PDB entry 7OF1 | electron microscopy, 3.10 A resolution | chains 1 and P of the 42 polymer chains in the assembly

== Chain 1 ==
Molecule: 25S rRNA
From: Saccharomyces cerevisiae (strain ATCC 204508 / S288c)
Sequence (3396 nucleotides; numbered 1 to 3396 plus 69 insertion-coded residues; 69 numbers in that range are skipped by the numbering (no residue carries them; nothing is unmodelled there); the number before each row is that of its first residue; a row labelled like 2247A-2247Z holds insertion residues (2247A, then the next letters in order)):
     1 GUUUGACCUCAAAUCAGGUAGGAGUACCCGCUGAACUUAAGCAUAUCAAU
    51 AAGCGGAGGAAAAGAAACCAACCGGGAUUGCCUUAGUAACGGCGAGUGAA
   101 GCGGCAAAAGCUCAAAUUUGAAAUCUGGUACCUUCGGUGCCCGAGUUGUA
   151 AUUUGGAGAGGGCAACUUUGGGGCCGUUCCUUGUCUAUGUUCCUUGGAAC
   201 AGGACGUCAUAGAGGGUGAGAAUCCCGUGUGGCGAGGAGUGCGGUUCUUU
   251 GUAAAGUGCCUUCGAAGAGUCGAGUUGUUUGGGAAUGCAGCUCUAAGUGG
   301 GUGGUAAAUUCCAUCUAAAGCUAAAUAUUGGCGAGAGACCGAUAGCGAAC
   351 AAGUACAGUGAUGGAAAGAUGAAAAGAACUUUGAAAAGAGAGUGAAAAAG
   401 UACGUGAAAUUGUUGAAAGGGAAGGGCAUUUGAUCAGACAUGGUGUUUUG
   451 UGCCCUCUGCUCCUUGUGGGUAGGGGAAUCUCGCAUUUCACUGGGCCAGC
   501 AUCAGUUUUGGUGGCAGGAUAAAUCCAUAGGAAUGUAGCUUGCCUCGGUA
   551 AGUAUUAUAGCCUGUGGGAAUACUGCCAGCUGGGACUGAGGACUGCGACG
   601 UAAGUCAAGGAUGCUGGCAUAAUGGUUAUAUGCCGCCCGUCUUGAAACAC
   651 GGACCAAGGAGUCUAACGUCUAUGCGAGUGUUUGGGUGUAAAACCCAUAC
   701 GCGUAAUGAAAGUGAACGUAGGUUGGGGCCUCGCAAGAGGUGCACAAUCG
   751 ACCGAUCCUGAUGUCUUCGGAUGGAUUUGAGUAAGAGCAUAGCUGUUGGG
   801 ACCCGAAAGAUGGUGAACUAUGCCUGAAUAGGGUGAAGCCAGAGGAAACU
   851 CUGGUGGAGGCUCGUAGCGGUUCUGACGUGCAAAUCGAUCGUCGAAUUUG
   901 GGUAUAGGGGCGAAAGACUAAUCGAACCAUCUAGUAGCUGGUUCCUGCCG
   951 AAGUUUCCCUCAGGAUAGCAGAAGCUCGUAUCAGUUUUAUGAGGUAAAGC
  1001 GAAUGAUUAGAGGUUCCGGGGUCGAAAUGACCUUGACCUAUUCUCAAACU
  1051 UUAAAUAUGUAAGAAGUCCUUGUUACUUAAUUGAACGUGGACAUUUGAAU
  1101 GAAGAGCUUUUAGUGGGCCAUUUUUGGUAAGCAGAACUGGCGAUGCGGGA
  1151 UGAACCGAACGUAGAGUUAAGGUGCCGGAAUACACGCUCAUCAGACACCA
  1201 CAAAAGGUGUUAGUUCAUCUAGACAGCCGGACGGUGGCCAUGGAAGUCGG
  1251 AAUCCGCUAAGGAGUGUGUAACAACUCACCGGCCGAAUGAACUAGCCCUG
  1301 AAAAUGGAUGGCGCUCAAGCGUGUUACCUAUACUCUACCGUCAGGGUUGA
  1351 UAUGAUGCCCUGACGAGUAGGCAGGCGUGGAGGUCAGUGACGAAGCCUAG
  1401 ACCGUAAGGUCGGGUCGAACGGCCUCUAGUGCAGAUCUUGGUGGUAGUAG
  1451 CAAAUAUUCAAAUGAGAACUUUGAAGACUGAAGUGGGGAAAGGUUCCACG
  1501 UCAACAGCAGUUGGACGUGGGUUAGUCGAUCCUAAGAGAUGGGGAAGCUC
  1551 CGUUUCAAAGGCCUGAUUUUAUGCAGGCCACCAUCGAAAGGGAAUCCGGU
  1601 UAAGAUUCCGGAACCUGGAUAUGGAUUCUUCACGGUAACGUAACUGAAUG
  1651 UGGAGACGUCGGCGCGAGCCCUGGGAGGAGUUAUCUUUUCUUCUUAACAG
  1701 CUUAUCACCCCGGAAUUGGUUUAUCCGGAGAUGGGGUCUUAUGGCUGGAA
  1751 GAGGCCAGCACCUUUGCUGGCUCCGGUGCGCUUGUGACGGCCCGUGAAAA
  1801 UCCACAGGAAGGAAUAGUUUUCAUGCCAGGUCGUACUGAUAACCGCAGCA
  1851 GGUCUCCAAGGUGAACAGCCUCUAGUUGAUAGAAUAAUGUAGAUAAGGGA
  1901 AGUCGGCAAAAUAGAUCCGUAACUUCGGGAUAAGGAUUGGCUCUAAGGGU
  1951 CGGGUAGUGAGGGCCUUGGUCAGACGCAGCGGGCGUGCUUGUGGACUGCU
  2001 UGGUGGGGCUUGCUCUGCUAGGCGGACUACUUGCGUGCCUUGUUGUAGAC
  2051 GGCCUUGGUAGGUCUCUUGUAGACCGUCGCUUGCUACAAUUAACGAUCAA
  2101 CUUAGAACUGGUACGGACAAGGGGAAUCUGACUGUCUAAUUAAAACAUAG
  2151 CAUUGCGAUGGUCAGAAAGUGAUGUUGACGCAAUGUGAUUUCUGCCCAGU
  2201 GCUCUGAAUGUCAAAGUGAAGAAAUUCAACCAAGCGCGGGUAAACGG
2247A-2247Z CGGGAGUAACUAUGACUCUCUUAAGG
2248A-2248Z UAGCCAAAUGCCUCGUCAUCUAAUUA
2249A-2249Q GUGACGCGCAUGAAUGG
  2313 A
  2318 UUAACGAGAUUCCCACUGUCCCUAUCUACUAUCUAGCGAAACCACAGCCA
  2368 AGGGAACGGGCUUGGCAGAAUCAGCGGGGAAAGAAGACCCUGUUGAGCUU
  2418 GACUCUAGUUUGACAUUGUGAAGAGACAUAGAGGGUGUAGAAUAAGUGGG
  2468 AGCUUCGGCGCCAGUGAAAUACCACUACCUUUAUAGUUUCUUUACUUAUU
  2518 CAAUGAAGCGGAGCUGGAAUUCAUUUUCCACGUUCUAGCAUUCAAGGUCC
  2568 CAUUCGGGGCUGAUCCGGGUUGAAGACAUUGUCAGGUGGGGAGUUUGGCU
  2618 GGGGCGGCACAUCUGUUAAACGAUAACGCAGAUGUCCUAAGGGGGGCUCA
  2668 UGGAGAACAGAAAUCUCCAGUAGAACAAAAGGGUAAAAGCCCCCUUGAUU
  2718 UUGAUUUUCAGUGUGAAUACAAACCAUGAAAGUGUGGCCUAUCGAUCCUU
  2768 UAGUCCCUCGGAAUUUGAGGCUAGAGGUGCCAGAAAAGUUACCACAGGGA
  2818 UAACUGGCUUGUGGCAGUCAAGCGUUCAUAGCGACAUUGCUUUUUGAUUC
  2868 UUCGAUGUCGGCUCUUCCUAUCAUACCGAAGCAGAAUUCGGUAAGCGUUG
  2918 GAUUGUUCACCCACUAAUAGGGAACGUGAGCUGGGUUUAGACCGUCGUGA
  2968 GACAGGUUAGUUUUACCCUACUGAUGAAUGUUACCGCAAUAGUAAUUGAA
  3018 CUUAGUACGAGAGGAACAGUUCAUUCGGAUAAUUGGUUUUUGCGGCUGUC
  3068 UGAUCAGGCAUUGCCGCGAAGCUACCAUCCGCUGGAUUAUGGCUGAACGC
  3118 CUCUAAGUCAGAAUCCAUGCUAGAACGCGGUGAUUUCUUUGCUCCACACA
  3168 AUAUAGAUGGAUACGAAUAAGGCGUCCUUGUGGCGUCGCUGAACCAUAGC
  3218 AGGCUAGCAACGGUGCACUUGGCGGAAAGGCCUUGGGUGCUUGCUGGCGA
  3268 AUUGCAAUGUCAUUUUGCGUGGGGAUAAAUCAUUUGUAUACGACUUAGAU
  3318 GUACAACGGGGUAUUGUAAGCAGUAGAGUAGCCUUGUUGUUACGAUCUGC
  3368 UGAGAUUAAGCCUUUGUUGUCUGAUUUGU
Not modelled in the structure: 1-2, 441-493, 962, 994-1051, 1074-1076, 1130-1132, 1350-1353, 1567-1571, 1954-2092, 2112, 2204-2209, 2247A-2247Z, 2248A-2248Z, 2249A-2249Q, 2318, 2402-2405, 2408-2410, 2447-2502, 2537-2544, 2597, 2614-2767, 2794-2799, 2816-2818, 2821-2823, 2841-2849, 2859-2871, 2979-2981, 3351

== Chain P ==
Molecule: 60S ribosomal protein L17-A
From: Saccharomyces cerevisiae (strain ATCC 204508 / S288c)
UniProt: P05740 (RL17A_YEAST); residue numbers follow UniProt; this construct covers 1-184
Chain sequence (184 residues; row label = number of the first residue in the row):
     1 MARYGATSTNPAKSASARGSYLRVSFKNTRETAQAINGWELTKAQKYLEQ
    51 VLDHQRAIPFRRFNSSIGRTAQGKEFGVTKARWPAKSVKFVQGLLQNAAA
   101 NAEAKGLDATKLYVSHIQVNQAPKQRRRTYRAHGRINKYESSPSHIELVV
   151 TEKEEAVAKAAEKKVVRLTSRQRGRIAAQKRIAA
Not modelled in the structure: 1, 157-163
UniProt features mapped onto this chain:
  - modified residue: Thr70 (Phosphothreonine)
  - cross-link: Lys46 (Glycyl lysine isopeptide (Lys-Gly) (interchain with G-Cter in ubiquitin))

== Chain 1 / chain P interface ==
Contacting residue pairs (153; chain 1 residue first):
  U382(1) - Gln96(P)  hydrogen bond to the sugar
  U382(1) - Asn97(P)  base contact
  U382(1) - Ala100(P)  sugar contact
  G383(1) - Gln96(P)  sugar contact
  G388(1) - Tyr4(P)  hydrogen bond to the phosphate
  G388(1) - Ala17(P)  sugar contact
  G388(1) - Arg18(P)  sugar contact
  G388(1) - Asn97(P)  hydrogen bond to the sugar
  G388(1) - Asn101(P)  hydrogen bond to the base
  A389(1) - Ala2(P)  hydrogen bond to the phosphate
  A389(1) - Tyr4(P)  hydrogen bond to the phosphate
  A389(1) - Ser16(P)  sugar contact
  A389(1) - Asn101(P)  hydrogen bond to the sugar
  A398(1) - Ala2(P)  phosphate contact
  A398(1) - Arg3(P)  hydrogen bond to the base
  A402(1) - Tyr21(P)  stacking on the base
  U411(1) - Phe26(P)  sugar contact
  U411(1) - Gln121(P)  sugar contact
  G412(1) - Phe26(P)  sugar contact
  G412(1) - Arg30(P)  phosphate contact
  G412(1) - Arg62(P)  salt bridge to the phosphate
  G412(1) - Gln118(P)  hydrogen bond to the base
  G412(1) - Val119(P)  hydrogen bond to the sugar
  U413(1) - Ala6(P)  base contact
  U413(1) - Arg30(P)  salt bridge to the phosphate
  U413(1) - Gln34(P)  hydrogen bond to the phosphate
  U413(1) - Asn37(P)  phosphate contact
  U413(1) - Arg62(P)  salt bridge to the phosphate
  U413(1) - His116(P)  hydrogen bond to the sugar
  U413(1) - Ile117(P)  sugar contact
  U413(1) - Gln118(P)  sugar contact
  U414(1) - Asn37(P)  phosphate contact
  G616(1) - Arg171(P)  sugar contact
  G617(1) - Thr169(P)  sugar contact
  G617(1) - Ser170(P)  hydrogen bond to the phosphate
  C618(1) - Leu168(P)  phosphate contact
  C618(1) - Thr169(P)  phosphate contact
  C618(1) - Ser170(P)  phosphate contact
  C618(1) - Arg173(P)  salt bridge to the phosphate
  A619(1) - Arg167(P)  salt bridge to the phosphate
  U620(1) - Arg167(P)  salt bridge to the phosphate
  A621(1) - Arg167(P)  phosphate contact
  G878(1) - His133(P)  hydrogen bond to the sugar
  U879(1) - Arg131(P)  sugar contact
  U879(1) - Ala132(P)  phosphate contact
  U879(1) - Arg135(P)  hydrogen bond to the sugar
  U879(1) - Asn137(P)  sugar contact
  G880(1) - Arg131(P)  phosphate contact
  G880(1) - Ala132(P)  hydrogen bond to the phosphate
  A882(1) - Tyr130(P)  phosphate contact
  A882(1) - Arg131(P)  phosphate contact
  A883(1) - Arg131(P)  phosphate contact
  A883(1) - His133(P)  sugar contact
  A883(1) - Gly134(P)  hydrogen bond to the phosphate
  U1442(1) - Arg126(P)  salt bridge to the phosphate
  G1443(1) - Gln121(P)  hydrogen bond to the phosphate
  A1446(1) - Lys27(P)  hydrogen bond to the sugar
  A1446(1) - Ser65(P)  hydrogen bond to the phosphate
  G1447(1) - Ser25(P)  hydrogen bond to the base
  G1447(1) - Phe26(P)  base contact
  G1447(1) - Lys27(P)  salt bridge to the phosphate
  G1447(1) - Asn28(P)  base contact
  G1447(1) - Phe63(P)  phosphate contact
  G1447(1) - Ser65(P)  hydrogen bond to the phosphate
  G1447(1) - Arg82(P)  hydrogen bond to the sugar
  G1447(1) - Ser142(P)  base contact
  U1448(1) - Ser65(P)  phosphate contact
  U1448(1) - Ser66(P)  sugar contact
  U1448(1) - Ile67(P)  phosphate contact
  U1448(1) - Arg82(P)  salt bridge to the phosphate
  G1450(1) - Tyr139(P)  base contact
  A1504(1) - Arg23(P)  salt bridge to the phosphate
  A1504(1) - Gln125(P)  phosphate contact
  C1505(1) - Arg23(P)  salt bridge to the phosphate
  C1505(1) - Arg127(P)  phosphate contact
  A1506(1) - Arg127(P)  salt bridge to the phosphate
  G1507(1) - Arg127(P)  sugar contact
  G1507(1) - Thr129(P)  base contact
  G1507(1) - Tyr139(P)  sugar contact
  C1508(1) - Arg127(P)  salt bridge to the phosphate
  C1846(1) - Arg128(P)  hydrogen bond to the base
  C1846(1) - Tyr130(P)  sugar contact
  C1846(1) - Gly134(P)  hydrogen bond to the base
  C1846(1) - Ile136(P)  base contact
  A1847(1) - Tyr130(P)  stacking on the base
  C2350(1) - Gly68(P)  phosphate contact
  U2351(1) - Ile67(P)  phosphate contact
  U2351(1) - Gly68(P)  hydrogen bond to the phosphate
  U2351(1) - Arg82(P)  salt bridge to the phosphate
  U2351(1) - Trp83(P)  phosphate contact
  A2352(1) - Trp83(P)  hydrogen bond to the phosphate
  A2352(1) - Pro84(P)  phosphate contact
  A2352(1) - Ala85(P)  phosphate contact
  G2353(1) - Pro84(P)  phosphate contact
  G2353(1) - Ala85(P)  hydrogen bond to the phosphate
  G2353(1) - Lys86(P)  hydrogen bond to the phosphate
  C2354(1) - Lys86(P)  salt bridge to the phosphate
  C2354(1) - Arg127(P)  phosphate contact
  C2354(1) - Tyr139(P)  hydrogen bond to the base
  G2355(1) - Arg127(P)  salt bridge to the phosphate
  G2355(1) - Tyr139(P)  hydrogen bond to the sugar
  G2355(1) - Glu140(P)  phosphate contact
  G2355(1) - Ser141(P)  hydrogen bond to the phosphate
  A2356(1) - Asn137(P)  sugar contact
  A2356(1) - Lys138(P)  salt bridge to the phosphate
  A2356(1) - Glu140(P)  phosphate contact
  A2357(1) - Asn137(P)  sugar contact
  A2357(1) - Lys138(P)  phosphate contact
  U2388(1) - Arg69(P)  hydrogen bond to the base
  U2388(1) - Lys80(P)  hydrogen bond to the phosphate
  C2389(1) - Asn64(P)  phosphate contact
  C2389(1) - Ser65(P)  phosphate contact
  C2389(1) - Ser66(P)  hydrogen bond to the phosphate
  C2389(1) - Ile67(P)  sugar contact
  C2389(1) - Arg69(P)  hydrogen bond to the sugar
  C2389(1) - Lys80(P)  salt bridge to the phosphate
  A2390(1) - Ser66(P)  phosphate contact
  A2991(1) - Arg69(P)  hydrogen bond to the sugar
  U2992(1) - Arg69(P)  hydrogen bond to the sugar
  U2992(1) - Thr79(P)  sugar contact
  G2993(1) - Thr79(P)  sugar contact
  C3217(1) - Ile182(P)  base contact
  A3268(1) - Arg181(P)  salt bridge to the phosphate
  U3270(1) - Ser170(P)  sugar contact
  U3270(1) - Arg171(P)  phosphate contact
  U3270(1) - Gly174(P)  base contact
  U3270(1) - Arg175(P)  base contact
  U3270(1) - Ala178(P)  base contact
  G3271(1) - Ser170(P)  hydrogen bond to the phosphate
  G3271(1) - Arg171(P)  salt bridge to the phosphate
  A3274(1) - Arg171(P)  salt bridge to the phosphate
  G3276(1) - Thr169(P)  hydrogen bond to the base
  G3276(1) - Arg171(P)  base contact
  G3276(1) - Gln172(P)  base contact
  G3276(1) - Arg175(P)  sugar contact
  U3277(1) - Gln172(P)  hydrogen bond to the base
  U3277(1) - Arg175(P)  salt bridge to the phosphate
  C3278(1) - Arg175(P)  base contact
  U3297(1) - Lys74(P)  phosphate contact
  C3298(1) - Gln55(P)  hydrogen bond to the sugar
  C3298(1) - Ala71(P)  sugar contact
  C3298(1) - Gln72(P)  phosphate contact
  C3298(1) - Lys74(P)  salt bridge to the phosphate
  A3299(1) - Gln55(P)  hydrogen bond to the sugar
  A3299(1) - Gln72(P)  hydrogen bond to the phosphate
  C3308(1) - Arg69(P)  hydrogen bond to the sugar
  G3309(1) - Arg69(P)  sugar contact
  G3309(1) - Ala71(P)  phosphate contact
  A3310(1) - Ala71(P)  phosphate contact
  A3310(1) - Lys74(P)  salt bridge to the phosphate
  G3390(1) - Gln55(P)  base contact
  U3392(1) - Glu75(P)  hydrogen bond to the sugar
  U3393(1) - Lys43(P)  salt bridge to the phosphate
Interface residues without a listed pair, chain 1 (73 interface residues in all): U381, A386, G1444, U1445, A2387, A3273, C3311, A3391
Interface residues without a listed pair, chain P (87 interface residues in all): Ser8, Leu22, Gln50, His54, Arg56, Thr70, Ala81, Ala104, Asn120, Pro123, Lys124

== Summary ==
73 residues of chain 1 face 87 of chain P across their interface; the contacts include 46 hydrogen bonds, 25
salt bridges and 2 aromatic stacking contacts. Among the polar pairs are G388(1)-Asn101(P), A398(1)-Arg3(P)
and G412(1)-Gln118(P).
Chain 1 is 25S rRNA and chain P is 60S ribosomal protein L17-A, both from Saccharomyces cerevisiae (strain
ATCC 204508 / S288c); the structure, Nog1-TAP associated immature ribosomal particle population A from S.
cerevisiae, was determined by electron microscopy (same publication as 7OHU and 7OHY).
